Entry 6OKP (electron microscopy, 3.28 A resolution); this record covers chains O and P of the 14 polymer chains in the assembly.

[Chain O]
Protein: SF12 Heavy Chain
Organism: Homo sapiens
UniProtKB: S6B291 (S6B291_HUMAN); residues 103-220 here correspond to UniProt positions 126-243 (UniProt number = residue number + 23)
Chain sequence (241 residues; row label = number of the first residue in the row; a row labelled like 82A-82C holds insertion residues (82A, then the next letters in order)):
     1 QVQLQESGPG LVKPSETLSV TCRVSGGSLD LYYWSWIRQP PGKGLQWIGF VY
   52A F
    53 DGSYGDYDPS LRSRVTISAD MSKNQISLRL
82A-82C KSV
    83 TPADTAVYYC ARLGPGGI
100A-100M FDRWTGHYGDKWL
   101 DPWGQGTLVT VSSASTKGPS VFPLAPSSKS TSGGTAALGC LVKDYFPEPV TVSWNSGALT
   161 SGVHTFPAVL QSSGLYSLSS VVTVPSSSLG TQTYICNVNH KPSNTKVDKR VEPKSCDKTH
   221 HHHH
Disordered / not traced: 115-224
Differences from the reference sequence: expression tag (221-224)
Disulfides: Cys22-Cys92

[Chain P]
Protein: SF12 Light Chain
Organism: Homo sapiens
UniProtKB: P01834 (IGKC_HUMAN); residues 105-211 here correspond to UniProt positions 1-107 (UniProt number = residue number - 104)
Chain sequence (212 residues; numbered 1 to 211 plus 1 insertion-coded residue; the number before each row is that of its first residue):
     1 QIDLTQSPRT LSLSAGERAT LLCRASQ
   27A S
    28 VSNVALAWYQ HKPGQAPRLL LHEASTRATG IPDRFIGSGS GRDFTLTITS LEPEDFAVYY
    88 CQLSGRRLGQ GTKVEIKRTV AAPSVFIFPP SDEQLKSGTA SVVCLLNNFY PREAKVQWKV
   148 DNALQSGNSQ ESVTEQDSKD STYSLSSTLT LSKADYEKHK VYACEVTHQG LSSPVTKSFN
   208 RGEC
Disordered / not traced: 1, 105-211
Disulfides: Cys23-Cys88

[How chain O and chain P interact]
Contacting residue pairs - 18 pairs, chain O then chain P:
  Gln39(O) with His38(P), hydrogen bond
  Gly44(O) with Tyr87(P)
  Leu45(O) with Tyr87(P); Gln89(P)
  Trp47(O) with Gly92(P), hydrogen bond (side chain-backbone); Arg93(P); Arg94(P)
  Tyr91(O) with His38(P)
  Asp100J(O) with Ser91(P)
  Lys100K(O) with Val31(P); Glu50(P), salt bridge
  Trp100L(O) with Leu46(P), hydrophobic
  Leu100M(O) with Tyr36(P); Arg93(P)
  Asp101(O) with Leu46(P)
  Trp103(O) with Tyr36(P), hydrophobic; Pro44(P)
  Gly104(O) with Ala43(P)
Other interface residues (no listed pair), chain O (14 interface residues in all): Phe50, Gln105
Other interface residues (no listed pair), chain P (16 interface residues in all): Gln42, Arg45, His49

[Summary]
14 residues of chain O face 16 of chain P across their interface; the contacts include 2 hydrogen bonds and 1
salt bridge. Polar contacts include Lys100K(O)-Glu50(P), Gln39(O)-His38(P) and Trp47(O)-Gly92(P).
Chain O is SF12 Heavy Chain and chain P is SF12 Light Chain, both from Homo sapiens; the structure, B41
SOSIP.664 in complex with the silent-face antibody SF12 and V3-targeting antibody 10-1074, was determined by
electron microscopy together with 6OKQ from the same study.
